PDB entry 6TMO | X-ray diffraction, 2.10 A resolution | chains C and E of the 5 polymer chains in the assembly

[Chain C]
Name: Eaagigiltv
Amino-acid sequence (10 residues; each row starts with the number of its first residue):
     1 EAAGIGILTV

[Chain E]
Name: Beta chain of high affinity engineered T-cell receptor
Organism: Homo sapiens
Amino-acid sequence (244 residues; numbered 1 to 244; the number before each row is that of its first residue):
     1 SQTIHQWPAT LVQPVGSPLS LECTVEGTSN PNLYWYRQAA GRGPQLLFYW GPFGQISSEV
    61 PQNLSASRPQ DRQFILSSKK LLLSDSGFYL CAWSETGLGM GGWQFGEGSR LTVLEDLKNV
   121 FPPEVAVFEP SEAEISHTQK ATLVCLATGF YPDHVELSWW VNGKEVHSGV CTDPQPLKEQ
   181 PALNDSRYAL SSRLRVSATF WQDPRNHFRC QVQFYGLSEN DEWTQDRAKP VTQIVSAEAW
   241 GRAD
Disulfides: Cys-23/Cys-91, Cys-145/Cys-210
Residues lining bound ligands:
  - tris(hydroxyethyl)aminomethane (TAM), molecule 1: Gln-38, Ala-39, Ala-40, Gly-41, Arg-42, Gly-87, Phe-88, Arg-110
  - tris(hydroxyethyl)aminomethane (TAM), molecule 2: Leu-46, Ile-56, Ser-57, Ser-58, Glu-59

[How chain C and chain E interact]
Pairs across the interface (7; chain C residue first):
  Ala-3(C) / Leu-98(E)
  Gly-4(C) / Leu-98(E)
  Ile-5(C) / Leu-98(E)
  Gly-6(C) / Leu-98(E)  hydrogen bond (backbone-backbone)
  Ile-7(C) / Gly-97(E)
  Ile-7(C) / Leu-98(E)  hydrogen bond (backbone-backbone)
  Thr-9(C) / Thr-96(E)
Other interface residues (no listed pair), chain C (7 interface residues in all): Leu-8
Other interface residues (no listed pair), chain E (6 interface residues in all): Glu-95, Gly-99, Met-100

[Overview]
Chain C and chain E form an interface of 7 and 6 residues respectively, with 2 hydrogen bonds. Backbone
hydrogen bonds pair Gly-6(C)/Leu-98(E) and Ile-7(C)/Leu-98(E). Bound to chain E:
tris(hydroxyethyl)aminomethane.
Here chain C is Eaagigiltv and chain E is Beta chain of high affinity engineered T-cell receptor (Homo
sapiens). Entry 6TMO (Structure determination of an enhanced affinity TCR, a24b17, in complex with HLA-A*02:01
presenting a MART-1 peptide ...) was determined by X-ray diffraction.
